7SC9 - chains BT and CM of the 90 polymer chains in the assembly; structure by electron microscopy, 2.60 A resolution.

[Chain BT]
Name: Allophycocyanin beta chain
From: Synechocystis sp. PCC 6803 substr. Kazusa
UniProtKB: Q01952 (APCB_SYNY3); numbering as in UniProt (aligned over 1-161)
Amino-acid sequence (161 residues; each row starts with the number of its first residue):
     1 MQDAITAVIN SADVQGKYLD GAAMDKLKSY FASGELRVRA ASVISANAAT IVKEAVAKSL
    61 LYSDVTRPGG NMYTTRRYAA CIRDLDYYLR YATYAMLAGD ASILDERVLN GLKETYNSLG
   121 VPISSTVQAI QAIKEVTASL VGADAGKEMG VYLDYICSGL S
Covalently attached groups: phycocyanobilin (CYC) linked to Cys81
Swiss-Prot annotation at these positions:
  - binding site ((2R,3E)-phycocyanobilin): Cys81
  - modified residue: Asn71 (N4-methylasparagine)

[Chain CM]
Name: Phycobiliprotein ApcE
From: Synechocystis sp. PCC 6803 substr. Kazusa
Notes: EC 4.-.-.-
UniProtKB: Q55544 (APCE_SYNY3); numbering as in UniProt (aligned over 1-896)
Amino-acid sequence (896 residues; numbered 1 to 896; the number before each row is that of its first residue):
     1 MSVKASGGSS LARPQLYQTV PVSAISQAEQ QDRFLEGSEL NELTAYFQSG ALRLEIAETL
    61 TQNADLIVSR AANRIFTGGS PLSYLEKPVE RQPALVGASS DSRNGSVTYA ESNGSGGLFG
   121 GLRSVFSSTG PIPPGFRPIN IARYGPSNMQ KSLRDMSWFL RYTTYAIVAG DPNIIVVNTR
   181 GLKEVIENAC SIDATIVAIQ EMRAASADYF RNNAQAKEIV LQYFDILLSE FKAPTPANKV
   241 RQGPSNDIQG LELPQSYFNA AAKRQKYAMK PGLSALEKNA VIKAAYRQIF ERDITKAYSQ
   301 SISYLESQVR NGDISMKEFV RRLAKSPLYR KQFFEPFINS RALELAFRHI LGRGPSSREE
   361 VQKYFSIVSS GGLPALVDAL VDSQEYADYF GEETVPYLRG LGVEAQECRN WGMQQDLFSY
   421 SAPFRKVPQF ITTFAQYDRP LPDQHVYGSG NDPLEIQFGA IFPKETRNPS KRPAPFNKDT
   481 KRILIHRGPA VNNQVGNPSA VGEFPGSLGA KVFRLNGGLP GAKVGKNTGT SVKFGESSTQ
   541 ALIRAAYRQV FGRDLYEGQR LSVAEIQLEN GDISVREFIK RLAKSELFLK LYWAPHYVCK
   601 AIEYMHRRLL GRPTYGRQEM NQYFDIASKQ GFYAVVEAMI DSKEYSDAFG EDTVPYERYL
   661 TPGGLQMRSA RVGSLREDIG QRVDKEVTPR FVELGQVSAI RTEPEIAYRS NQGVTRQRQQ
   721 TKVFKLVSTY DKVAVKNAIR AAYRQVFERD LEPYIINSEF TALESKLSNN EINVKEFIEG
   781 LGTSELYMKE FYAPYPNTKV IEMGTKHFLG RAPLNQKEIQ QYNQILASQG LKAFIGAMVN
   841 GMEYLQTFGE DTVPYRRFPT LPAANFPNTE RLYNKLTKQD KELVVPSFTP VVKVGG
Disordered / not traced: 1, 87-130, 896
Covalently attached groups: phycocyanobilin (CYC) linked to Cys190
Swiss-Prot annotation at these positions:
  - binding site ((2R,3E)-phycocyanobilin): Cys190

[Interface between chain BT and chain CM]
Residue-residue contacts (96; chain BT residue first):
  Met1(BT) with Val22(CM); Ile25(CM), hydrophobic; Ser26(CM)
  Asp3(BT) with Thr19(CM), hydrogen bond; Pro21(CM); Val22(CM)
  Ile5(BT) with Pro21(CM), hydrophobic; Tyr46(CM); Ala169(CM), hydrophobic
  Thr6(BT) with Tyr17(CM), hydrogen bond (backbone-side chain)
  Ile9(BT) with Tyr17(CM); Tyr165(CM); Ala169(CM), hydrophobic
  Asn10(BT) with Tyr17(CM), hydrogen bond
  Ala12(BT) with Tyr165(CM)
  Asp13(BT) with Arg161(CM), salt bridge; Tyr162(CM), hydrogen bond; Tyr165(CM)
  Gly16(BT) with Arg161(CM), hydrogen bond (backbone-side chain)
  Lys17(BT) with Arg161(CM); Tyr165(CM), hydrogen bond (backbone-side chain)
  Tyr18(BT) with Thr61(CM); Ala64(CM); Ser157(CM), hydrogen bond (side chain-backbone); Leu160(CM); Arg161(CM), hydrogen bond (side chain-backbone); Thr164(CM); Tyr165(CM)
  Leu19(BT) with Tyr165(CM), hydrophobic; Val168(CM), hydrophobic
  Met24(BT) with Leu54(CM); Glu58(CM)
  Leu27(BT) with Leu54(CM), hydrophobic; Val168(CM), hydrophobic
  Lys28(BT) with Leu54(CM)
  Tyr30(BT) with Phe47(CM), hydrophobic
  Phe31(BT) with Tyr46(CM); Phe47(CM); Gly50(CM); Leu54(CM), hydrophobic
  Gly34(BT) with Phe47(CM)
  Glu35(BT) with Thr44(CM); Phe47(CM); Gln48(CM)
  Arg37(BT) with Phe47(CM)
  Val38(BT) with Leu40(CM); Leu43(CM), hydrophobic; Thr44(CM); Phe47(CM), hydrophobic
  Ser42(BT) with Leu40(CM)
  Ser45(BT) with Phe34(CM)
  Ala48(BT) with Phe34(CM), hydrophobic
  Arg76(BT) with Tyr298(CM)
  Ala79(BT) with Ala297(CM); Tyr298(CM), hydrophobic
  Ala80(BT) with Tyr298(CM)
  Arg83(BT) with Ala297(CM); Tyr298(CM), hydrogen bond
  Asp86(BT) with Phe34(CM)
  Tyr87(BT) with Asp32(CM)
  Leu89(BT) with Phe34(CM), hydrophobic
  Arg90(BT) with Asp32(CM), salt bridge; Arg33(CM); Phe34(CM); Lys296(CM)
  Tyr91(BT) with Glu29(CM)
  Thr93(BT) with Phe34(CM)
  Tyr94(BT) with Ile25(CM), hydrophobic; Ala28(CM), hydrogen bond (side chain-backbone); Glu29(CM); Arg33(CM), hydrogen bond (side chain-backbone)
  Leu97(BT) with Leu35(CM), hydrophobic; Leu43(CM), hydrophobic; Phe47(CM)
  Ala98(BT) with Ile25(CM), hydrophobic
  Asp105(BT) with Arg13(CM)
  Glu106(BT) with Arg13(CM)
  Arg107(BT) with Glu29(CM), salt bridge; Tyr420(CM)
  Val108(BT) with Tyr420(CM), hydrogen bond (backbone-side chain)
  Asn110(BT) with Ser419(CM), hydrogen bond; Tyr420(CM)
  Gly111(BT) with Tyr420(CM); Ser421(CM)
  Leu112(BT) with Tyr420(CM), hydrogen bond (backbone-side chain)
  Lys113(BT) with Thr466(CM)
  Glu114(BT) with Ser421(CM), hydrogen bond; Thr466(CM)
  Thr115(BT) with Tyr420(CM); Phe424(CM)
  Asn117(BT) with Lys464(CM); Thr466(CM), hydrogen bond; Arg467(CM)
  Ser118(BT) with Phe424(CM); Asn468(CM)
  Leu119(BT) with Phe424(CM), hydrophobic
Other interface residues (no listed pair), chain BT (53 interface residues in all): Asp20, Ile44, Ile103
Other interface residues (no listed pair), chain CM (47 interface residues in all): Leu16, Ala51, Arg292, Pro469

[Summary]
53 residues of chain BT and 47 residues of chain CM are in contact; the contacts include 16 hydrogen bonds and
3 salt bridges. Among the polar pairs are Asp13(BT)-Arg161(CM), Arg90(BT)-Asp32(CM) and Arg107(BT)-Glu29(CM).
Here chain BT is Allophycocyanin beta chain and chain CM is Phycobiliprotein ApcE, both from Synechocystis sp.
PCC 6803 substr. Kazusa. Entry 7SC9 (Synechocystis PCC 6803 Phycobilisome core, complex with OCP) was
determined by electron microscopy, deposited together with 7SC7, 7SCB and 7SCC.
